Entry 7ZS9 (electron microscopy, 3.10 A resolution); this record covers chains N and e of the 38 polymer chains in the assembly.

Chain N:
Molecule: Non-template DNA
Sequence (209 nucleotides; each row starts with the number of its first residue; numbers below 1 keep their minus sign (DA-73 is residue -73)):
   -73 AGCACGCTGT GTATATAATA GCTATGGAAC GTTCGATTCA CCTCCGATGT GTGTTGTACA
   -13 TACATAAAAA TATCATAGCT CTTCTGCGCT GTGTTGGTCG TAGACAGCTC TAGCACCGCT
    47 TAAACGCACG TACGCGCTGT CCCCCGCGTT TTAACCGCCA AGGGGATTAC TCCCTAGTCT
   107 CCAGGCACGT GTCAGATATA TACATCGAT

Chain e:
Name: Histone H3.2
Source organism: Xenopus laevis
UniProt: P84233 (H32_XENLA); residues 1-135 here correspond to UniProt positions 2-136 (UniProt number = residue number + 1)
Chain sequence (135 residues; each row starts with the number of its first residue):
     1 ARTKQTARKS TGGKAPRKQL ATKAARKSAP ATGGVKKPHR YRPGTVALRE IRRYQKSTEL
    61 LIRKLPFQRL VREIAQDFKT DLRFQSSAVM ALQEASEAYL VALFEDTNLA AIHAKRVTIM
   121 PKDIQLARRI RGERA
Not modelled in the structure: 1-36, 135
Differences from the reference sequence: conflict Ala102 (Gly103 in P84233); engineered mutation Ala110 (Cys111 in P84233)

Chain N / chain e interface:
Residue-residue contacts (19):
  DC71(N) with Gly44(e), phosphate contact
  DG72(N) with Arg40(e), hydrogen bond to the base; Tyr41(e), sugar contact; Arg42(e), sugar contact; Pro43(e), sugar contact; Gly44(e), hydrogen bond to the phosphate; Thr45(e), phosphate contact; Val46(e), phosphate contact; Ala47(e), hydrogen bond to the phosphate
  DC73(N) with Arg40(e), hydrogen bond to the sugar; Tyr41(e), hydrogen bond to the phosphate
  DA80(N) with Arg63(e), hydrogen bond to the phosphate; Leu65(e), phosphate contact; Pro66(e), phosphate contact; Arg69(e), salt bridge to the phosphate
  DC81(N) with Arg63(e), salt bridge to the phosphate; Lys64(e), hydrogen bond to the phosphate; Leu65(e), hydrogen bond to the phosphate
  DG90(N) with Arg83(e), sugar contact
Other interface residues (no listed pair), chain N (7 interface residues in all): DG88
Other interface residues (no listed pair), chain e (15 interface residues in all): His39

Overview:
Chain N and chain e form an interface of 7 and 15 residues respectively; the contacts include 8 hydrogen bonds
and 2 salt bridges. Polar pairs include DG72(N)-Arg40(e), DC73(N)-Arg40(e) and DG72(N)-Gly44(e).
Chain N is Non-template DNA and chain e is Histone H3.2 (Xenopus laevis); the structure, Yeast RNA polymerase
II transcription pre-initiation complex with the +1 nucleosome (complex A), was determined by electron
microscopy (same publication as 7ZSA and 7ZSB).
